6VF3 - chains A and P of the 4 polymer chains in the assembly; structure by X-ray diffraction, 1.52 A resolution.

Chain A:
Protein: DNA-directed DNA/RNA polymerase mu
Organism: Homo sapiens
Notes: EC 2.7.7.7
UniProt: Q9NP87 (DPOLM_HUMAN); numbering as in UniProt; present here: 132-397, 410-494
Amino-acid sequence (356 residues; each row starts with the number of its first residue; note: 12 numbers in that range are skipped by the numbering (no residue carries them; nothing is unmodelled there)):
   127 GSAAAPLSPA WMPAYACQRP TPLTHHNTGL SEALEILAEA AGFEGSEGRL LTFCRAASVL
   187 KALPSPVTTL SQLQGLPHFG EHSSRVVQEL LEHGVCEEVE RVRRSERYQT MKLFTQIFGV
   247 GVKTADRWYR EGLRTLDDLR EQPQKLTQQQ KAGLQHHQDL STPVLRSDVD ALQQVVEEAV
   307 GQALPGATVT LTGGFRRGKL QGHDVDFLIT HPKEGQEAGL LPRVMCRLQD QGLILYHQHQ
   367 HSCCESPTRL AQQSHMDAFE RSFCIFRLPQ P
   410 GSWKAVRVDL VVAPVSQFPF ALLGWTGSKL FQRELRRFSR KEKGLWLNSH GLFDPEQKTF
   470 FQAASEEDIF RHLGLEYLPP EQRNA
Disordered / not traced: 127-137, 365-383
Covalently attached groups: 2,3-dihydroxy-1,4-dithiobutane (DTT) linked to Cys-180
Sequence notes: expression tag (127-131); conflict Gly-410 (Pro in Q9NP87)
Bound ions: Mn2+ site 1 near His-152 (its only coordinating residue here); Mn2+ site 2: His-208 (shared with 1 residue of chain D); Mn2+ site 3 near His-219 (its only coordinating residue here); Na+: Thr-241, Ile-243, Val-246 (shared with DT3(P) of chain P); Mn2+ site 4: Asp-330, Asp-332 (together with 8-oxo-guanosine-5'-triphosphate); Mn2+ site 5: Asp-330, Asp-332, Asp-418 (together with 8-oxo-guanosine-5'-triphosphate) (shared with DA4(P) of chain P); Mn2+ site 6: Glu-386, His-459
Small-molecule neighbours: 8-oxo-guanosine-5'-triphosphate (8GT): Gly-319, Gly-320, Arg-323, Lys-325, Gln-327, Gly-328, His-329, Asp-330, Asp-332, Asp-418, Gly-433, Trp-434, Thr-435, Gly-436, Ser-437, Lys-438, Gln-441
UniProt features mapped onto this chain:
  - region: Arg-323 to Asp-332 (Involved in ssDNA binding)
  - binding site (Mg(2+)): Asp-330, Asp-332, Asp-418
  - site: Gly-433 (Responsible for the low discrimination between dNTP and rNTP)

Chain P:
Molecule: 4-nt DNA strand
Sequence (4 nucleotides; each row starts with the number of its first residue):
     1 CGTA
Bound ions: Na+: DT3 (shared with Thr-241(A), Ile-243(A), Val-246(A) of chain A); Mn2+: DA4 (together with 8-oxo-guanosine-5'-triphosphate) (shared with Asp-330(A), Asp-332(A), Asp-418(A) of chain A)

Interface between chain A and chain P:
Pairs across the interface (20):
  Ile-243(A) / DT3(P)  phosphate contact
  Phe-244(A) / DT3(P)  phosphate contact
  Gly-245(A) / DG2(P)  phosphate contact
  Gly-245(A) / DT3(P)  hydrogen bond to the phosphate
  Val-246(A) / DG2(P)  hydrogen bond to the phosphate
  Val-246(A) / DT3(P)  hydrogen bond to the phosphate
  Gly-247(A) / DG2(P)  hydrogen bond to the phosphate
  Lys-249(A) / DC1(P)  phosphate contact
  Lys-249(A) / DG2(P)  phosphate contact
  Thr-250(A) / DC1(P)  hydrogen bond to the phosphate
  Thr-250(A) / DG2(P)  hydrogen bond to the phosphate
  Gln-275(A) / DG2(P)  sugar contact
  His-329(A) / DA4(P)  salt bridge to the phosphate
  Asp-332(A) / DA4(P)  phosphate contact
  Phe-389(A) / DT3(P)  sugar contact
  Phe-389(A) / DA4(P)  sugar contact
  Arg-416(A) / DT3(P)  phosphate contact
  Arg-416(A) / DA4(P)  salt bridge to the phosphate
  Asp-418(A) / DA4(P)  sugar contact
  Trp-434(A) / DA4(P)  phosphate contact
Also at the interface, not in a pair above, chain A (18 interface residues in all): Val-248, Asp-330, Arg-387, Lys-438

In short:
18 residues of chain A face 4 of chain P across their interface, with 6 hydrogen bonds and 2 salt bridges.
Polar contacts include Gly-245(A)/DT3(P), Val-246(A)/DG2(P) and Val-246(A)/DT3(P). Ligands of chain A:
8-oxo-guanosine-5'-triphosphate. UniProt lists 3 Mg2+-binding residues on chain A.
Chain A is DNA-directed DNA/RNA polymerase mu (Homo sapiens) and chain P is a 4-nt DNA strand; the structure,
DNA Polymerase Mu, 8-oxorGTP:At Ground State Ternary Complex, 50 mM Mn2+ (15 min), was determined by X-ray
diffraction, deposited together with 6VEZ, 6VF0, 6VF1, 6VF2, 6VF4, 6VF5 and 7 further entries.
